6RDZ - chains T and Y of the 31 polymer chains in the assembly; structure by electron microscopy, 3.50 A resolution.

Chain T:
Name: ATP synthase subunit alpha
From: Polytomella sp. Pringsheim 198.80
Reference sequence: A0ZW40 (A0ZW40_9CHLO); residue numbers follow UniProt; this construct covers 1-562
Amino-acid sequence (562 residues; row label = number of the first residue in the row):
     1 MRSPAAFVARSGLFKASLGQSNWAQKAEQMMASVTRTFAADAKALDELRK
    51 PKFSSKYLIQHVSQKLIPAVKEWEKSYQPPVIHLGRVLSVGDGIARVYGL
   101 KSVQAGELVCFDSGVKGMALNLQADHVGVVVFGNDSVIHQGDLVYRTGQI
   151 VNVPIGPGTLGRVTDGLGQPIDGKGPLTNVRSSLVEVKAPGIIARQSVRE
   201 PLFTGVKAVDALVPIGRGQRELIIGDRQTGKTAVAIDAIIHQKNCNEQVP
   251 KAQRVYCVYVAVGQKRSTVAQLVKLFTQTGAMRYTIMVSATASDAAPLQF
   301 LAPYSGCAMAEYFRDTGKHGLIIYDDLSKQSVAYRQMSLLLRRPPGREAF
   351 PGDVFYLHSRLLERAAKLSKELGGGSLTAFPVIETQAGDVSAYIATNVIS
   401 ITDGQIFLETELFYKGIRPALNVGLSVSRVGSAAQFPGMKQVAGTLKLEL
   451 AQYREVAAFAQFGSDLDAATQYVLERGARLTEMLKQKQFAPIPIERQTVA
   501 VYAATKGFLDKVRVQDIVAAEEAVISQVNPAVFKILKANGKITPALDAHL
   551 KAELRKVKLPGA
Not modelled in the structure: 1-39
Construct notes: conflict Arg266 (Lys in A0ZW40)
Ion coordination: Mg2+: Thr232 (together with ATP)
Residues lining bound ligands: ATP (adenosine-5'-triphosphate): Arg227, Gln228, Thr229, Gly230, Lys231, Thr232, Ala233, Asp326, Glu384, Phe413, Arg418, Pro419, Gln486, Lys487, Gln488

Chain Y:
Name: ATP synthase subunit beta
From: Polytomella sp. Pringsheim 198.80
Notes: EC 7.1.2.2
Reference sequence: A0ZW41 (A0ZW41_9CHLO); numbering as in UniProt (aligned over 1-574)
Amino-acid sequence (574 residues; numbered 1 to 574; the number before each row is that of its first residue):
     1 MALRYAAGLAKNVVQRQGASLNIARAFAAEPAPAIDAGYVSQVIGPVVDV
    51 RFDGELPSILSSLEVEGHSVRLVLEVAQHMGDNTVRCIAMDSTDGLVRGQ
   101 KVVDTGSPIKVPVGRGTLGRIMNVIGEPVDEQGPIDAADIWSIHREAPEF
   151 TEQSTEQEILVTGIKVVDLLAPYQRGGKIGLFGGAGVGKTVLIMELINNV
   201 AKAHGGFSVFAGVGERTREGNDLYREMIESGVIKLGAERGNSKCTLVYGQ
   251 MNEPPGARARVALTGLTVAEYFRDIEGQDVLLFVDNIFRFTQANSEVSAL
   301 LGRIPSAVGYQPTLATDLGGLQERITTTTKGSITSVQAVYVPADDLTDPA
   351 PATTFAHLDATTVLSRSIAELGIYPAVDPLDSTSRMLNPNVIGAEHYNVA
   401 RGVQKVLQDYKNLQDIIAILGMDELSEEDKLTVARARKIQRFLSQPFQVA
   451 EVFTGTPGKYVDLADTISGFQGVLTGKYDDLPEMAFYMVGDIKEVKEKAD
   501 KMAKDIASRKEADNKKVSEELKDIPSLDKLVSEIKEVVIEEDDGLEEDFK
   551 AEALSSETVVLNEEGKSVPLPKKN
Not modelled in the structure: 1-32, 553-574
Construct notes: conflict Ala350 (Gly in A0ZW41), Leu387 (Arg in A0ZW41)
Ion coordination: Mg2+: Thr190 (together with ADP)
Residues lining bound ligands:
  - ADP (adenosine-5'-diphosphate): Ala185, Gly186, Val187, Gly188, Lys189, Thr190, Val191, Arg216, Glu219, Tyr374, Phe447, Ala450, Phe453, Thr454
  - ATP (adenosine-5'-triphosphate): Ser384, Arg385, Leu387, Asn388, Tyr397, Arg401

How chain T and chain Y interact:
Residue-residue contacts (136):
  Gly99(T) - Arg98(Y)  hydrogen bond (backbone-side chain)
  Leu100(T) - Arg98(Y)  hydrogen bond (backbone-side chain)
  Lys101(T) - Arg98(Y)
  Ser102(T) - Val97(Y)
  Val103(T) - Leu96(Y)
  Val103(T) - Val97(Y)
  Gln104(T) - Gly95(Y)
  Gln104(T) - Leu96(Y)
  Gln104(T) - Val97(Y)
  Ala105(T) - Thr93(Y)
  Ala105(T) - Asp94(Y)
  Ala105(T) - Gly95(Y)  hydrogen bond (backbone-backbone)
  Ala105(T) - Leu96(Y)  hydrogen bond (backbone-backbone)
  Asn121(T) - Val43(Y)
  Asn121(T) - Ile44(Y)
  Leu122(T) - Gln42(Y)
  Leu122(T) - Val43(Y)  hydrogen bond (backbone-backbone)
  Leu122(T) - Ile44(Y)
  Leu122(T) - Leu96(Y)
  Leu122(T) - Arg98(Y)
  Gln123(T) - Gln42(Y)  hydrogen bond
  Gln123(T) - Ile44(Y)
  Gln123(T) - Arg98(Y)  hydrogen bond (backbone-side chain)
  Ala124(T) - Gln42(Y)
  His126(T) - Arg98(Y)  hydrogen bond (backbone-side chain)
  Val127(T) - Arg98(Y)
  Ile150(T) - Gly95(Y)
  Pro157(T) - Leu545(Y)
  Pro157(T) - Phe549(Y)
  Leu160(T) - Leu545(Y)  hydrophobic
  Asn179(T) - Glu546(Y)
  Asn179(T) - Phe549(Y)
  Asn179(T) - Lys550(Y)
  Val180(T) - Phe549(Y)
  Arg181(T) - Phe549(Y)
  Glu186(T) - Asp94(Y)
  Lys188(T) - Asp91(Y)  salt bridge
  Lys188(T) - Asn252(Y)
  Lys188(T) - Glu253(Y)  salt bridge
  Lys188(T) - Pro254(Y)
  Ala189(T) - Asn252(Y)  hydrogen bond (backbone-side chain)
  Pro190(T) - Thr217(Y)
  Gly191(T) - Thr217(Y)
  Ile192(T) - Ile121(Y)  hydrophobic
  Ile192(T) - Thr217(Y)
  Ile192(T) - Gly220(Y)
  Ile192(T) - Asn221(Y)
  Ile192(T) - Tyr248(Y)  hydrophobic
  Ile193(T) - Val129(Y)
  Ile193(T) - Asp130(Y)
  Ile193(T) - Glu131(Y)
  Ile193(T) - Tyr224(Y)  hydrophobic
  Ile193(T) - Arg225(Y)
  Arg195(T) - Thr217(Y)
  Arg195(T) - Asn221(Y)
  Gln196(T) - Asn221(Y)
  Arg220(T) - Arg216(Y)
  Glu247(T) - Ile539(Y)
  Val249(T) - Ile539(Y)
  Pro250(T) - Val538(Y)
  Pro250(T) - Glu540(Y)
  Lys251(T) - Glu540(Y)  salt bridge
  Lys251(T) - Asp543(Y)
  Arg254(T) - Ile539(Y)
  Arg254(T) - Asp543(Y)  salt bridge
  Tyr256(T) - Asp543(Y)
  Tyr256(T) - Leu545(Y)  hydrophobic
  Arg283(T) - Asp542(Y)
  Arg283(T) - Asp543(Y)  salt bridge
  Tyr284(T) - Asp543(Y)
  Tyr312(T) - Phe549(Y)
  Lys318(T) - Leu545(Y)
  Lys318(T) - Asp548(Y)  salt bridge
  Arg343(T) - Leu300(Y)
  Pro344(T) - Ala299(Y)  hydrophobic
  Pro344(T) - Pro305(Y)  hydrophobic
  Pro345(T) - Gly309(Y)
  Gly346(T) - Val308(Y)
  Gly346(T) - Gly309(Y)
  Arg347(T) - Val308(Y)
  Arg347(T) - Pro342(Y)
  Arg347(T) - Asp345(Y)  salt bridge
  Arg347(T) - Asp348(Y)  salt bridge
  Gly352(T) - Glu296(Y)
  Asp353(T) - Glu296(Y)
  Phe355(T) - Met251(Y)  hydrophobic
  Phe355(T) - Arg289(Y)
  Phe355(T) - Gln292(Y)
  Tyr356(T) - Glu253(Y)
  Tyr356(T) - Pro254(Y)
  Tyr356(T) - Pro255(Y)
  Tyr356(T) - Arg258(Y)
  Tyr356(T) - Glu296(Y)
  Ser359(T) - Met251(Y)  hydrogen bond (side chain-backbone)
  Glu363(T) - Arg216(Y)
  Glu363(T) - Thr217(Y)  hydrogen bond
  Glu363(T) - Met251(Y)
  Glu363(T) - Asn252(Y)
  Glu371(T) - Glu131(Y)
  Ser391(T) - Ala343(Y)
  Ser391(T) - Asp344(Y)
  Thr396(T) - Ala185(Y)
  Thr396(T) - Tyr340(Y)  hydrogen bond (backbone-side chain)
  Thr396(T) - Ala343(Y)
  Ile399(T) - Ala185(Y)
  Ile399(T) - Arg216(Y)
  Ser400(T) - Arg216(Y)
  Ser400(T) - Met251(Y)
  Ser400(T) - Arg289(Y)
  Ile401(T) - Arg216(Y)  hydrogen bond (backbone-side chain)
  Ile401(T) - Met251(Y)  hydrophobic
  Thr402(T) - Arg216(Y)  hydrogen bond (backbone-side chain)
  Asp403(T) - Arg216(Y)
  Asp403(T) - Arg218(Y)  salt bridge
  Leu425(T) - Glu370(Y)
  Arg429(T) - Phe453(Y)
  Val430(T) - Arg218(Y)
  Ser432(T) - Val452(Y)
  Ser432(T) - Phe453(Y)
  Glu455(T) - Met484(Y)
  Asn529(T) - Leu527(Y)
  Ala531(T) - Val531(Y)  hydrophobic
  Lys534(T) - Val531(Y)
  Lys534(T) - Ile534(Y)
  Ile535(T) - Leu527(Y)  hydrophobic
  Ile535(T) - Leu530(Y)  hydrophobic
  Ile535(T) - Val531(Y)  hydrophobic
  Ile535(T) - Ile534(Y)  hydrophobic
  Ala538(T) - Ile534(Y)  hydrophobic
  Ala548(T) - Ile524(Y)  hydrophobic
  His549(T) - Pro525(Y)  hydrogen bond (side chain-backbone)
  His549(T) - Leu527(Y)
  His549(T) - Leu530(Y)
  Glu553(T) - Leu527(Y)
  Arg555(T) - Lys515(Y)
  Arg555(T) - Val517(Y)
Other interface residues (no listed pair), chain T (84 interface residues in all): Gly106, Leu120, Gly156, Ser197, Gln248, Phe313, Arg360, Ala392, Asn397, Phe459, Val532, Ala545
Other interface residues (no listed pair), chain Y (74 interface residues in all): Ser41, Gly186, Glu215, Gln250, Met422, Asp523, Ser526, Val537, Gly544

Overview:
The interface between chain T and chain Y involves 84 residues on one side and 74 on the other; the contacts
include 15 hydrogen bonds and 9 salt bridges. Among the polar pairs are Lys188(T)-Asp91(Y),
Lys188(T)-Glu253(Y) and Lys251(T)-Glu540(Y). Chain T binds ATP.
Chain T is ATP synthase subunit alpha and chain Y is ATP synthase subunit beta, both from Polytomella sp.
Pringsheim 198.80; the structure, Cryo-EM structure of Polytomella F-ATP synthase, Rotary substate 2A,
composite map, was determined by electron microscopy (same publication as 6RD4, 6RD5, 6RD6, 6RD7, 6RD8, 6RD9
and 46 further entries).
